PDB entry 6YW5 | electron microscopy, 2.85 A resolution | chains DD and aa of the 38 polymer chains in the assembly

[Chain DD]
Molecule: Mito ribosomal protein S4
From: Neurospora crassa OR74A
UniProt: Q7SA90 (Q7SA90_NEUCR); numbering as in UniProt (aligned over 1-453)
Sequence (453 residues; numbered 1 to 453; the number before each row is that of its first residue):
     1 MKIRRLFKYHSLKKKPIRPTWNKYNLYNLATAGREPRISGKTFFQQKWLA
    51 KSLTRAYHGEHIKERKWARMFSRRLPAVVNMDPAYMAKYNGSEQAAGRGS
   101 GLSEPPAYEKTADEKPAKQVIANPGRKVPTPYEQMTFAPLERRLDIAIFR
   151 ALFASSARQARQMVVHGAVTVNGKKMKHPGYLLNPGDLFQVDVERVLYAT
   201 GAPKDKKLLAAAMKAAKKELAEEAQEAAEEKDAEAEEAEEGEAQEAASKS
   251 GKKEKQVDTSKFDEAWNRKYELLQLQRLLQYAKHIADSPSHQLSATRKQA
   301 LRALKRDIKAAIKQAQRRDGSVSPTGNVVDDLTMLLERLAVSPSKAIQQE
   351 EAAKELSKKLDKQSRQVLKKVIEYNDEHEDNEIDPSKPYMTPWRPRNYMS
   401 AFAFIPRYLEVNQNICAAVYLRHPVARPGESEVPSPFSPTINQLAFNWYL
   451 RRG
Unresolved in the structure: 216-378

[Chain aa]
Molecule: 16S rRNA
From: Neurospora crassa OR74A
Sequence (1864 nucleotides; each row starts with the number of its first residue):
     1 GAUGUAAUAAAAAAAAUUUUUUUUAAUUUUAUAUUACAUCAAUAAAAAUA
    51 GAUGAGUUUGGUGAUGGCUCUGAUUGAACACUGUCCAAAUACUUGACACA
   101 UGCUAAUCGAACGUUUAAUUUUGGCCUAAGAAAGGGGUUUCAUCGUGGCU
   151 UAAGCUAAGGGGUUUAUUGUGGCUUAAGCUAAGGUUUAAUCUUUGACUUA
   201 AGCGGGUGUUUUAGGGGAACUUGUGCCCCUAAAACCUCUUAAUUAAAAGU
   251 GGUGUACAGGUGAGUAUAAUAUUUUUUCGCUUAACUUAAAGUGAAGGCAA
   301 AUCCUUCAUAUUGCAAAAGGAUAUCUUAGGCACCUGUUGAAAGGGGCCUA
   351 CUUAUAUUAUAUCCGCUUUAAGAGGAUGAGAAAAGUUUCAGAGAUAGGUA
   401 GUUGUUAAGGUCAUGGCUUAACAAGCCAAUAAUUCUCUUAGUCGAAGCUG
   451 AAAAGGCUGAUCGACCACAUUGGGAAUGAAAAAAUCCCAAGGCAAAUAGG
   501 UACAGCAGUGAGGAAUCUUGGUCAAUGGGCCCACGCCUGAACUGGUAACU
   551 UGGAGGAAUGAGGGGUCAACUUUGCAAAUGGAUGAGUGAUCGUUAGAAGA
   601 UCCUUAGUCCCCUGGUCUUCUUGACACAUGAGGUAUAUACUUCUAGUCCA
   651 UAUUGGGGGGAGACUCCACGUCGAUUUAUCGAGUAAAAUUCUGUAUACAU
   701 AUUGAUAAUGACAAUAUGUACAUUUGUCUUGACUAAUUACGUGCCAGCAG
   751 UCGCGGCAAUACGUAAGAGACUAGUGUUAAUCAUCAUAAAUAGGUUUAAA
   801 GGGUACUCAGACGGAAAAAUUCGCCCAAAUAUAGGGGACAAUUUUUCUAG
   851 AGUUUUAUGUAAGAAGGUCGUACUCUAGAGUGGAGAGAUAAAAUUCUGUG
   901 AUACCUAGGGGACGGGUAAAGGCGAAGGCAAUCUUUUAUGUAAAAACUGA
   951 CGUCGAAGGACGAAGGCAAAGGGAACAAAAAGGAUUAGAUACCCCAGUAG
  1001 UCUUUGCAGACAAUUAUGAAUGCCAUAGGUUAGAUUUUUAAUUUAGUCUA
  1051 UAAAUGAAAGUGUAAGCAUUUCACCUCAAGAGUAAGGCGGCAACGCAGGA
  1101 ACUGAAAUCACUAGACCGUUUCUGACACCAGCAAUGAAGUAUGUUAUUUA
  1151 AUUCGGUGACCCACGAAAAACCUUACCACAAUUUGAAUAUUAAUAAUAAU
  1201 GAUAUUAUUUUUUAUGCUUGAUAUGGCAAGCACUCAAUUUUCCCCUCCCC
  1251 GUAGGUUUGCCGCGGGGGGGGAGAAAAAAGAAAAAUAAUGGAUAAUAUAG
  1301 UAAAUACCAUAUUCCAACUAUAUUUAAUUAUUAAUACAAGUGUUGCACGG
  1351 CUGUCUUCAGUUGAUGUUGCGAAACUGUGGUUCGUUCCAUGGAAUUAACG
  1401 UAAACCCUUGCUUUAUUUGUAAAUAUUAUAAAGCAGUUCACCUUUAUAUA
  1451 GGAAAUGAUAAAAGGGAUCAAGACAAGUCAUCAUGGCCUAAAUAUUGUGG
  1501 GCUAUAGACGUGCCACAUUUUCCUAAACAAAGAGAUGCAAAAAUGUGAAU
  1551 UUUAGCUAAUCUCAAAAAAUAGGAUAAAAAUAUACAAGGAUUGUAGUCUG
  1601 AAAUUCGACUGCAUGAAUAAGAAAUUGCUAGUAAUCGUGAAUCACCAUGA
  1651 CACGGUGAAUAUUCCCUCGGAUUGGUACUAACCACUCGUCACAUGCUGAA
  1701 AGGAGUGCGUGCAAUAAGUUUGCUUUUCUGUUAUAAGUAAGUAGACAUAU
  1751 AGGUUUAGAUGUUAUAAUAGGAUCCUUCGUAUGCGCGGCUCUGAUUAGUG
  1801 UUAAGUCGAAAUACGGUUCGUGUAGUGGAAGUUGCACGGGACUUAUCAAU
  1851 GUUGAACAAUACGA
Unresolved in the structure: 1-47, 126-236, 327-358, 563-667, 1195-1328
Metal / ion sites: K+ site 1: U58, G753; Mg2+ site 1: U93, G262; K+ site 2: C257, A484; K+ site 3: G262, G264, G441; Mg2+ site 2: A263, G264, G441; Mg2+ site 3: G293, G319; Mg2+ site 4: U402, C417; Mg2+ site 5 near A460 (its only coordinating residue here); Mg2+ site 6: C503, A504; K+ site 4: C523, U526, G527; Mg2+ site 7 near A524 (its only coordinating residue here); Mg2+ site 8 near C534 (its only coordinating residue here); 50 more Mg2+ sites not listed; 14 more K+ sites not listed
What the authors report for this chain:
  - Mg2+ coordination: A1745

[Interface between chain DD and chain aa]
Pairs across the interface (92):
  Met1(DD) with G555(aa), base contact; G556(aa), hydrogen bond to the phosphate; U724(aa), hydrogen bond to the phosphate; U725(aa), base contact
  Lys2(DD) with A685(aa), hydrogen bond to the phosphate; A686(aa), salt bridge to the phosphate; U725(aa), base contact
  Ile3(DD) with U725(aa), base contact; U772(aa), base contact
  Arg4(DD) with U725(aa), hydrogen bond to the base; G726(aa), hydrogen bond to the base; U727(aa), hydrogen bond to the base; A770(aa), base contact; U772(aa), hydrogen bond to the base
  Arg5(DD) with C771(aa), salt bridge to the phosphate; U772(aa), salt bridge to the phosphate
  Phe7(DD) with A685(aa), phosphate contact
  Lys8(DD) with A682(aa), sugar contact; G683(aa), phosphate contact; A768(aa), salt bridge to the phosphate
  Tyr9(DD) with A685(aa), phosphate contact
  His10(DD) with U684(aa), phosphate contact; A685(aa), hydrogen bond to the phosphate
  Ser11(DD) with A682(aa), phosphate contact; U684(aa), phosphate contact; A685(aa), phosphate contact
  Leu12(DD) with U684(aa), hydrogen bond to the phosphate
  Lys13(DD) with G681(aa), phosphate contact
  Lys14(DD) with G769(aa), salt bridge to the phosphate; A770(aa), salt bridge to the phosphate
  Asn22(DD) with U559(aa), hydrogen bond to the phosphate
  Lys23(DD) with G560(aa), salt bridge to the phosphate; A561(aa), salt bridge to the phosphate
  Tyr24(DD) with A561(aa), hydrogen bond to the phosphate; U684(aa), base contact
  Phe44(DD) with U734(aa), sugar contact; A735(aa), phosphate contact
  Gln45(DD) with A735(aa), hydrogen bond to the phosphate
  Trp48(DD) with A735(aa), hydrogen bond to the sugar; G769(aa), sugar contact; A770(aa), hydrogen bond to the phosphate
  Ser52(DD) with A770(aa), hydrogen bond to the phosphate
  Lys63(DD) with G555(aa), base contact; U772(aa), phosphate contact; A773(aa), salt bridge to the phosphate
  Glu64(DD) with C771(aa), phosphate contact
  Arg65(DD) with C771(aa), sugar contact; U772(aa), salt bridge to the phosphate; G774(aa), phosphate contact; U775(aa), salt bridge to the phosphate
  Lys66(DD) with G553(aa), salt bridge to the phosphate
  Arg69(DD) with A73(aa), phosphate contact; U74(aa), salt bridge to the phosphate
  Arg73(DD) with G51(aa), salt bridge to the phosphate; A52(aa), salt bridge to the phosphate
  Arg74(DD) with A50(aa), salt bridge to the phosphate
  Ser156(DD) with A557(aa), phosphate contact; A558(aa), hydrogen bond to the phosphate
  Arg158(DD) with A557(aa), salt bridge to the phosphate
  Gln159(DD) with A557(aa), sugar contact; A558(aa), sugar contact
  Arg161(DD) with A554(aa), salt bridge to the phosphate; G555(aa), salt bridge to the phosphate
  Gln162(DD) with G556(aa), hydrogen bond to the base; A557(aa), hydrogen bond to the sugar
  Val165(DD) with A554(aa), phosphate contact; U694(aa), sugar contact
  His166(DD) with U692(aa), hydrogen bond to the sugar; G693(aa), sugar contact; U694(aa), sugar contact; A722(aa), base contact
  Lys175(DD) with U717(aa), salt bridge to the phosphate
  Lys177(DD) with A716(aa), salt bridge to the phosphate
  Pro179(DD) with A554(aa), phosphate contact
  Arg195(DD) with U692(aa), salt bridge to the phosphate; G693(aa), salt bridge to the phosphate
  Tyr198(DD) with A557(aa), base contact; U690(aa), hydrogen bond to the base; C691(aa), sugar contact
  Lys204(DD) with C691(aa), salt bridge to the phosphate
  Lys206(DD) with U689(aa), hydrogen bond to the phosphate; U690(aa), salt bridge to the phosphate
  Pro388(DD) with U690(aa), hydrogen bond to the sugar; C691(aa), sugar contact
  Arg396(DD) with A558(aa), hydrogen bond to the sugar; U559(aa), salt bridge to the phosphate
  Leu450(DD) with U53(aa), base contact
  Arg451(DD) with A52(aa), sugar contact; U53(aa), salt bridge to the phosphate; G72(aa), sugar contact
  Arg452(DD) with G72(aa), hydrogen bond to the sugar; A73(aa), salt bridge to the phosphate
Other interface residues (no listed pair), chain DD (53 interface residues in all): Thr20, Trp21, Thr42, Ser155, Pro203, Lys387, Gly453
Other interface residues (no listed pair), chain aa (48 interface residues in all): U71, U449, C733

[In short]
53 residues of chain DD face 48 of chain aa across their interface; the contacts include 24 hydrogen bonds and
28 salt bridges. Among the polar pairs are Arg4(DD)-U725(aa), Arg4(DD)-G726(aa) and Arg4(DD)-U727(aa). The K+
site 1 is built by U58(aa) and G753(aa). U93(aa) and G262(aa) form the Mg2+ site 1. From the paper: Mg2+
coordination by A1745(aa).
Here chain DD is Mito ribosomal protein S4 and chain aa is 16S rRNA, both from Neurospora crassa OR74A. Entry
6YW5 (The structure of the small subunit of the mitoribosome from Neurospora crassa) was determined by
electron microscopy (same publication as 6YWE, 6YWS, 6YWV, 6YWX and 6YWY).
